8EGB - chains I and K of the 8 polymer chains in the assembly; structure by electron microscopy, 3.80 A resolution.

[Chain I]
Name: DNA-directed RNA polymerase subunit beta
Organism: Escherichia coli
Notes: EC 2.7.7.6
UniProtKB: P0A8V4 (RPOB_ECO57); numbering as in UniProt (aligned over 1-1342)
Sequence (1342 residues; row label = number of the first residue in the row):
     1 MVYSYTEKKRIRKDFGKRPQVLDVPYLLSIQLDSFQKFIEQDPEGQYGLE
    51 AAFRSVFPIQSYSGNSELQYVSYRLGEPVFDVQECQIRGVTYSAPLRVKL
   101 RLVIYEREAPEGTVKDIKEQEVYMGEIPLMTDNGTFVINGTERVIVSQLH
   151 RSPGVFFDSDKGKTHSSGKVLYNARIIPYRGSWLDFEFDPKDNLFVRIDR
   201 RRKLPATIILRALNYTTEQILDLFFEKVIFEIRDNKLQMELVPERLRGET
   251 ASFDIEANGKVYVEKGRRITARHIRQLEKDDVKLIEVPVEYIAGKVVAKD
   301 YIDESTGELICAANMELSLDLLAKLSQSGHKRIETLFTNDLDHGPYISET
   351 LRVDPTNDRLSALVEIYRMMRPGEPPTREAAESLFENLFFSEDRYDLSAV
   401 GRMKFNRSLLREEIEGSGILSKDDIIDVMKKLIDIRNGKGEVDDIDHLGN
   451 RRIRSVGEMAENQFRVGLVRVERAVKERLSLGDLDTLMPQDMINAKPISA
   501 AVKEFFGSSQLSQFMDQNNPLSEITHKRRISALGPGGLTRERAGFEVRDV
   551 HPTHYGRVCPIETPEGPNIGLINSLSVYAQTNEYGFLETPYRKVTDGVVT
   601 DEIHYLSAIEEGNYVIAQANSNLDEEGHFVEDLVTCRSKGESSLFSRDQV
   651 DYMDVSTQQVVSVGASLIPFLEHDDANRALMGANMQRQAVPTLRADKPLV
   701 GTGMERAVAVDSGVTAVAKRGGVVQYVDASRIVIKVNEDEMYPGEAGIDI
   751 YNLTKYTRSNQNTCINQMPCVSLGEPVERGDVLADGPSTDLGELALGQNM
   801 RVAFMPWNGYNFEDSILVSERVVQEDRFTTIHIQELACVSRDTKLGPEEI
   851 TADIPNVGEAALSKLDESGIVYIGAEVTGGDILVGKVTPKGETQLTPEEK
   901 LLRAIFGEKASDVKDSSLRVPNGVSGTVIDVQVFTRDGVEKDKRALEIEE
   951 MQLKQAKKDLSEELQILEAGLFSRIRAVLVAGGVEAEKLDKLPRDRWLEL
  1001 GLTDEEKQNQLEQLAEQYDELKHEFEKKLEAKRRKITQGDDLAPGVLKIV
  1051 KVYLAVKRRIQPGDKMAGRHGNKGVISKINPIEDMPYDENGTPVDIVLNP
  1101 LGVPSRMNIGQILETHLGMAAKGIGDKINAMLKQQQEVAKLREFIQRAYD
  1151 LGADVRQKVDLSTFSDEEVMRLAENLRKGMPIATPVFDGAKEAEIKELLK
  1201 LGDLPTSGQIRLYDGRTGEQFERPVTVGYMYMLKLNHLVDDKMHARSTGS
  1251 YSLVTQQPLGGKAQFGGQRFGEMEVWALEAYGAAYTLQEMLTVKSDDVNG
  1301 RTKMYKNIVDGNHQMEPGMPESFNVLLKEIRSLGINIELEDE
Not modelled in the structure: 1
Small-molecule neighbours:
  - chapso (1N7), molecule 1: Gln46, Tyr47, Tyr179, Ser398, Ala399, Val400, Arg452, Glu458, Glu461, Glu583, Tyr584
  - chapso (1N7), molecule 2: Gln725, Tyr726, Glu962, Gln965, Ile966, Ala969
Swiss-Prot annotation at these positions:
  - modified residue (N6-acetyllysine): Lys1022, Lys1200

[Chain K]
Name: DNA-directed RNA polymerase subunit omega
Organism: Escherichia coli
Notes: EC 2.7.7.6
UniProtKB: P0A802 (RPOZ_ECO57); numbering as in UniProt (aligned over 1-91)
Sequence (91 residues; numbered 1 to 91; the number before each row is that of its first residue):
     1 MARVTVQDAVEKIGNRFDLVLVAARRARQMQVGGKDPLVPEENDKTTVIA
    51 LREIEEGLINNQILDVRERQEQQEQEAAELQAVTAIAEGRR
Not modelled in the structure: 1, 85-91

[Chain I / chain K interface]
Pairs across the interface (6; chain I residue first):
  Gly1282(I) - Phe17(K)
  Tyr1285(I) - Leu21(K)  hydrophobic
  Gly1311(I) - Gln31(K)  hydrogen bond (backbone-side chain)
  Asn1312(I) - Gln31(K)
  His1313(I) - Gln31(K)
  Gln1314(I) - Arg28(K)

[In short]
6 residues of chain I face 4 of chain K across their interface; the contacts include 1 hydrogen bond. The
hydrogen-bonded pair is Gly1311(I)-Gln31(K). Bound to chain I: chapso.
Here chain I is DNA-directed RNA polymerase subunit beta and chain K is DNA-directed RNA polymerase subunit
omega, both from Escherichia coli. Entry 8EGB (Cryo-EM structure of consensus elemental paused elongation
complex with an unfolded TL) was determined by electron microscopy, deposited together with 8EG7, 8EG8, 8EH8,
8EH9, 8EHA, 8EHF and 8EHI.
